Entry 1K8A (X-ray diffraction, 3.00 A resolution); this record covers chains A and D of the 30 polymer chains in the assembly.

# Chain A
Molecule: 23S RRNA
From: Haloarcula marismortui
Sequence (2922 nucleotides; numbered 2 to 2923; the number before each row is that of its first residue):
     2 UUGGCUACUAUGCCAGCUGGUGGAUUGCUCGGCUCAGGCGCUGAUGAAGG
    52 ACGUGCCAAGCUGCGAUAAGCCAUGGGGAGCCGCACGGAGGCGAAGAACC
   102 AUGGAUUUCCGAAUGAGAAUCUCUCUAACAAUUGCUUCGCGCAAUGAGGA
   152 ACCCCGAGAACUGAAACAUCUCAGUAUCGGGAGGAACAGAAAACGCAAUG
   202 UGAUGUCGUUAGUAACCGCGAGUGAACGCGAUACAGCCCAAACCGAAGCC
   252 CUCACGGGCAAUGUGGUGUCAGGGCUACCUCUCAUCAGCCGACCGUCUCG
   302 ACGAAGUCUCUUGGAACAGAGCGUGAUACAGGGUGACAACCCCGUACUCG
   352 AGACCAGUACGACGUGCGGUAGUGCCAGAGUAGCGGGGGUUGGAUAUCCC
   402 UCGCGAAUAACGCAGGCAUCGACUGCGAAGGCUAAACACAACCUGAGACC
   452 GAUAGUGAACAAGUAGUGUGAACGAACGCUGCAAAGUACCCUCAGAAGGG
   502 AGGCGAAAUAGAGCAUGAAAUCAGUUGGCGAUCGAGCGACAGGGCAUACA
   552 AGGUCCCUCGACGAAUGACCGACGCGCGAGCGUCCAGUAAGACUCACGGG
   602 AAGCCGAUGUUCUGUCGUACGUUUUGAAAAACGAGCCAGGGAGUGUGUCU
   652 GCAUGGCAAGUCUAACCGGAGUAUCCGGGGAGGCACAGGGAAACCGACAU
   702 GGCCGCAGGGCUUUGCCCGAGGGCCGCCGUCUUCAAGGGCGGGGAGCCAU
   752 GUGGACACGACCCGAAUCCGGACGAUCUACGCAUGGACAAGAUGAAGCGU
   802 GCCGAAAGGCACGUGGAAGUCUGUUAGAGUUGGUGUCCUACAAUACCCUC
   852 UCGUGAUCUAUGUGUAGGGGUGAAAGGCCCAUCGAGUCCGGCAACAGCUG
   902 GUUCCAAUCGAAACAUGUCGAAGCAUGACCUCCGCCGAGGUAGUCUGUGA
   952 GGUAGAGCGACCGAUUGGUGUGUCCGCCUCCGAGAGGAGUCGGCACACCU
  1002 GUCAAACUCCAAACUUACAGACGCCGUUUGACGCGGGGAUUCCGGUGCGC
  1052 GGGGUAAGCCUGUGUACCAGGAGGGGAACAACCCAGAGAUAGGUUAAGGU
  1102 CCCCAAGUGUGGAUUAAGUGUAAUCCUCUGAAGGUGGUCUCGAGCCCUAG
  1152 ACAGCCGGGAGGUGAGCUUAGAAGCAGCUACCCUCUAAGAAAAGCGUAAC
  1202 AGCUUACCGGCCGAGGUUUGAGGCGCCCAAAAUGAUCGGGACUCAAAUCC
  1252 ACCACCGAGACCUGUCCGUACCACUCAUACUGGUAAUCGAGUAGAUUGGC
  1302 GCUCUAAUUGGAUGGAAGUAGGGGUGAAAACUCCUAUGGACCGAUUAGUG
  1352 ACGAAAAUCCUGGCCAUAGUAGCAGCGAUAGUCGGGUGAGAACCCCGACG
  1402 GCCUAAUGGAUAAGGGUUCCUCAGCACUGCUGAUCAGCUGAGGGUUAGCC
  1452 GGUCCUAAGUCAUACCGCAACUCGACUAUGACGAAAUGGGAAACGGGUUA
  1502 AUAUUCCCGUGCCACUAUGCAGUGAAAGUUGACGCCCUGGGGUCGAUCAC
  1552 GCUGGGCAUUCGCCCAGUCGAACCGUCCAACUCCGUGGAAGCCGUAAUGG
  1602 CAGGAAGCGGACGAACGGCGGCAUAGGGAAACGUGAUUCAACCUGGGGCC
  1652 CAUGAAAAGACGAGCAUAGUGUCCGUACCGAGAACCGACACAGGUGUCCA
  1702 UGGCGGCGAAAGCCAAGGCCUGUCGGGAGCAACCAACGUUAGGGAAUUCG
  1752 GCAAGUUAGUCCCGUACCUUCGGAAGAAGGGAUGCCUGCUCCGGAACGGA
  1802 GCAGGUCGCAGUGACUCGGAAGCUCGGACUGUCUAGUAACAACAUAGGUG
  1852 ACCGCAAAUCCGCAAGGACUCGUACGGUCACUGAAUCCUGCCCAGUGCAG
  1902 GUAUCUGAACACCUCGUACAAGAGGACGAAGGACCUGUCAACGGCGGGGG
  1952 UAACUAUGACCCUCUUAAGGUAGCGUAGUACCUUGCCGCAUCAGUAGCGG
  2002 CUUGCAUGAAUGGAUUAACCAGAGCUUCACUGUCCCAACGUUGGGCCCGG
  2052 UGAACUGUACAUUCCAGUGCGGAGUCUGGAGACACCCAGGGGGAAGCGAA
  2102 GACCCUAUGGAGCUUUACUGCAGGCUGUCGCUGAGACGUGGUCGCCGAUG
  2152 UGCAGCAUAGGUAGGAGACACUACACAGGUACCCGCGCUAGCGGGCCACC
  2202 GAGUCAACAGUGAAAUACUACCCGUCGGUGACUGCGACUCUCACUCCGGG
  2252 AGGAGGACACCGAUAGCCGGGCAGUUUGACUGGGGCGGUACGCGCUCGAA
  2302 AAGAUAUCGAGCGCGCCCUAUGGCUAUCUCAGCCGGGACAGAGACCCGGC
  2352 GAAGAGUGCAAGAGCAAAAGAUAGCUUGACAGUGUUCUUCCCAACGAGGA
  2402 ACGCUGACGCGAAAGCGUGGUCUAGCGAACCAAUUAGCCUGCUUGAUGCG
  2452 GGCAAUUGAUGACAGAAAAGCUACCCUAGGGAUAACAGAGUCGUCACUCG
  2502 CAAGAGCACAUAUCGACCGAGUGGCUUGCUACCUCGAUGUCGGUUCCCUC
  2552 CAUCCUGCCCGUGCAGAAGCGGGCAAGGGUGAGGUUGUUCGCCUAUUAAA
  2602 GGAGGUCGUGAGCUGGGUUUAGACCGUCGUGAGACAGGUCGGCUGCUAUC
  2652 UACUGGGUGUGUAAUGGUGUCUGACAAGAACGACCGUAUAGUACGAGAGG
  2702 AACUACGGUUGGUGGCCACUGGUGUACCGGUUGUUCGAGAGAGCACGUGC
  2752 CGGGUAGCCACGCCACACGGGGUAAGAGCUGAACGCAUCUAAGCUCGAAA
  2802 CCCACUUGGAAAAGAGACACCGCCGAGGUCCCGCGUACAAGACGCGGUCG
  2852 AUAGACUCGGGGUGUGCGCGUCGAGGUAACGAGACGUUAAGCCCACGAGC
  2902 ACUAACAGACCAAAGCCAUCAU
Unresolved in the structure: 2-9, 126-127, 715, 971-998, 1560, 1952-1963, 2137-2236, 2339-2343, 2665-2666, 2915-2923
Sequence notes: conflict C560 (U3155 in 3377779)
Covalent attachments: carbomycin a (CAI) linked to A2103
Ion coordination: Mg2+ site 1 near G28 (its only coordinating residue here); Na+ site 1: C40, G41; Na+ site 2: G56, A59, G61; Na+ site 3: G66, U107, U108; Mg2+ site 2 near U115 (its only coordinating residue here); Na+ site 4: C141, G142; Na+ site 5 near U146 (its only coordinating residue here); Mg2+ site 3: C162, U2276; K+ site 1: C162, U163, U172; Mg2+ site 4: A165, A167, C168; Na+ site 6: A165, A166, A167; Mg2+ site 5: A166, G219; 57 more Na+ sites not listed; 98 more Mg2+ sites not listed; 1 more K+ sites not listed
Residues lining bound ligands: carbomycin a (CAI): G2099, A2100, G2102, A2486, C2487, A2538, G2540, U2541, C2644, G2646

# Chain D
Molecule: Ribosomal protein L3
From: Haloarcula marismortui
UniProt: P20279 (RL3_HALMA); aligned to UniProt positions 1-337 over residues 1-337 (the alignment contains insertions or deletions, so no single offset holds)
Chain sequence (337 residues; row label = number of the first residue in the row):
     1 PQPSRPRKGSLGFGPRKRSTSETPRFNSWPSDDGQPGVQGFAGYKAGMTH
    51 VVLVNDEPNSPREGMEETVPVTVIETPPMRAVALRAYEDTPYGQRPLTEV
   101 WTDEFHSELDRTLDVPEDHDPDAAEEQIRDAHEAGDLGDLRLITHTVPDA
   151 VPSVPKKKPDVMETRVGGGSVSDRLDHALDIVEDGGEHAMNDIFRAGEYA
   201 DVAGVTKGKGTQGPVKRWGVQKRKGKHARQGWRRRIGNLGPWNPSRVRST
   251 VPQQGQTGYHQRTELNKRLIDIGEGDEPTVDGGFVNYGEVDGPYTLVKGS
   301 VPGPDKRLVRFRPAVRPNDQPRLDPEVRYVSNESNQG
Sequence notes: conflict Arg310 (Phe311 in P20279)
Ion coordination: Na+: Arg229 (shared with G836(A), U837(A) of chain A); Mg2+ site 1: Gln230 (shared with G836(A), U2615(A) of chain A); Mg2+ site 2: Asn335 (shared with A2757(A) of chain A)

# Interface between chain A and chain D
Residue-residue contacts (342):
  G834(A) with Arg229(D), phosphate contact
  U835(A) with Lys226(D), phosphate contact; Arg229(D), salt bridge to the phosphate; Gln230(D), hydrogen bond to the phosphate
  G836(A) with Arg229(D), phosphate contact; Gln230(D), phosphate contact
  U837(A) with Gln230(D), phosphate contact
  U1234(A) with Pro244(D), base contact; Arg246(D), hydrogen bond to the base; Arg248(D), sugar contact
  A1732(A) with Thr211(D), hydrogen bond to the sugar; Gln212(D), sugar contact
  A1733(A) with Thr211(D), sugar contact; Gln212(D), sugar contact; Gly213(D), hydrogen bond to the phosphate; Gln254(D), sugar contact
  C1734(A) with Gly213(D), phosphate contact; Arg234(D), salt bridge to the phosphate; Arg235(D), hydrogen bond to the sugar
  C1735(A) with Gly231(D), sugar contact; Trp232(D), phosphate contact; Arg233(D), hydrogen bond to the phosphate; Arg234(D), hydrogen bond to the phosphate; Arg235(D), salt bridge to the phosphate
  A1736(A) with Gly231(D), phosphate contact; Arg233(D), salt bridge to the phosphate
  C1750(A) with Lys226(D), base contact
  G1751(A) with Lys226(D), hydrogen bond to the base
  C1753(A) with Lys226(D), sugar contact; Arg229(D), hydrogen bond to the base
  A1754(A) with Arg229(D), hydrogen bond to the sugar
  U2034(A) with Gly225(D), hydrogen bond to the phosphate
  C2035(A) with Lys224(D), phosphate contact; Gly225(D), hydrogen bond to the phosphate
  C2036(A) with Lys224(D), salt bridge to the phosphate
  C2037(A) with Lys224(D), hydrogen bond to the phosphate
  A2038(A) with Gln221(D), phosphate contact; Lys222(D), hydrogen bond to the phosphate; Lys224(D), salt bridge to the phosphate
  A2039(A) with Val215(D), phosphate contact; Lys222(D), phosphate contact; Arg234(D), salt bridge to the phosphate
  C2065(A) with Ser245(D), phosphate contact; Arg246(D), hydrogen bond to the phosphate
  C2066(A) with Pro244(D), phosphate contact; Arg246(D), salt bridge to the phosphate
  G2090(A) with Gln253(D), hydrogen bond to the base; Gln254(D), hydrogen bond to the sugar
  G2091(A) with Arg235(D), phosphate contact; Leu239(D), base contact; Gln253(D), hydrogen bond to the base
  G2092(A) with Trp232(D), hydrogen bond to the phosphate; Arg235(D), salt bridge to the phosphate; Leu239(D), phosphate contact
  G2093(A) with Asn238(D), phosphate contact; Leu239(D), hydrogen bond to the phosphate; Gly240(D), sugar contact; Pro241(D), hydrogen bond to the sugar; Trp242(D), hydrogen bond to the sugar; Pro244(D), sugar contact; Ser245(D), hydrogen bond to the base; Arg246(D), base contact; Val247(D), base contact
  G2094(A) with Trp242(D), sugar contact; Ser245(D), sugar contact
  A2096(A) with Trp242(D), sugar contact
  U2539(A) with Trp242(D), sugar contact
  G2544(A) with Pro1(D), phosphate contact; His227(D), base contact
  U2545(A) with Gln2(D), hydrogen bond to the phosphate
  U2546(A) with Gln2(D), hydrogen bond to the base; Gln221(D), sugar contact; Ile236(D), sugar contact; Gly237(D), hydrogen bond to the sugar; Asn238(D), base contact
  C2547(A) with Gln2(D), hydrogen bond to the base; Arg5(D), salt bridge to the phosphate; Lys8(D), phosphate contact; Val220(D), phosphate contact; Gln221(D), hydrogen bond to the phosphate; Ile236(D), sugar contact; Asn238(D), hydrogen bond to the base; Pro252(D), sugar contact
  C2548(A) with Arg5(D), salt bridge to the phosphate; Arg7(D), phosphate contact; Lys8(D), hydrogen bond to the phosphate; Pro241(D), base contact; Arg248(D), sugar contact; Thr250(D), hydrogen bond to the sugar; Val251(D), sugar contact; Pro252(D), sugar contact
  C2549(A) with Arg7(D), salt bridge to the phosphate; Leu11(D), phosphate contact; Arg248(D), hydrogen bond to the sugar; Thr250(D), sugar contact
  G2580(A) with Pro6(D), phosphate contact
  U2581(A) with Ser4(D), base contact; Arg5(D), phosphate contact; Pro6(D), phosphate contact
  G2582(A) with Pro3(D), phosphate contact; Ser4(D), hydrogen bond to the phosphate
  A2583(A) with Pro3(D), phosphate contact
  C2591(A) with Pro1(D), phosphate contact
  G2606(A) with Pro241(D), base contact; Asn243(D), hydrogen bond to the sugar
  U2607(A) with Trp242(D), stacking on the base; Asn243(D), hydrogen bond to the phosphate
  G2609(A) with Asn238(D), base contact; Gly240(D), base contact; Pro241(D), sugar contact; Trp242(D), hydrogen bond to the sugar
  U2610(A) with Asn238(D), base contact; Trp242(D), phosphate contact
  G2613(A) with Arg223(D), hydrogen bond to the sugar; Trp232(D), sugar contact; Gly237(D), base contact
  C2614(A) with Arg223(D), hydrogen bond to the sugar; His227(D), hydrogen bond to the sugar; Gln230(D), phosphate contact; Trp232(D), sugar contact
  U2615(A) with Lys226(D), phosphate contact; His227(D), hydrogen bond to the sugar; Gln230(D), phosphate contact
  G2616(A) with Lys226(D), salt bridge to the phosphate
  A2653(A) with Arg246(D), sugar contact; Val247(D), hydrogen bond to the sugar
  C2654(A) with Val247(D), sugar contact; Arg248(D), sugar contact; Ser249(D), phosphate contact; Gln253(D), hydrogen bond to the sugar
  U2655(A) with Arg217(D), hydrogen bond to the sugar; Ser249(D), phosphate contact; Gln253(D), hydrogen bond to the sugar; Gln254(D), hydrogen bond to the sugar
  G2656(A) with Pro15(D), phosphate contact; Arg16(D), hydrogen bond to the phosphate; Lys17(D), phosphate contact; Arg217(D), salt bridge to the phosphate; Gly255(D), sugar contact; Gln256(D), hydrogen bond to the sugar
  G2657(A) with Lys17(D), phosphate contact; Arg18(D), hydrogen bond to the phosphate; Gln256(D), sugar contact
  G2658(A) with Arg18(D), salt bridge to the phosphate
  G2668(A) with Asp114(D), hydrogen bond to the base
  U2669(A) with Thr112(D), hydrogen bond to the sugar; Leu113(D), sugar contact; Asp114(D), sugar contact
  G2670(A) with Arg85(D), base contact; Thr112(D), sugar contact; Leu113(D), sugar contact; Val161(D), sugar contact
  U2671(A) with Arg25(D), salt bridge to the phosphate; Arg85(D), hydrogen bond to the base; Ile143(D), sugar contact; Val161(D), phosphate contact; Met162(D), phosphate contact; Glu163(D), hydrogen bond to the sugar
  C2672(A) with Arg25(D), salt bridge to the phosphate; Arg85(D), sugar contact; Tyr87(D), hydrogen bond to the sugar; Pro96(D), sugar contact; Arg141(D), hydrogen bond to the phosphate; Met162(D), phosphate contact; Glu163(D), hydrogen bond to the phosphate
  U2673(A) with Tyr87(D), sugar contact; Gln94(D), hydrogen bond to the sugar; Arg141(D), salt bridge to the phosphate
  G2674(A) with Tyr92(D), sugar contact; Gly93(D), phosphate contact; Gln94(D), hydrogen bond to the phosphate
  A2678(A) with Leu11(D), hydrogen bond to the sugar; Gly12(D), base contact
  G2679(A) with Leu11(D), sugar contact; Gly12(D), sugar contact
  A2680(A) with Pro6(D), base contact
  A2681(A) with Ser10(D), hydrogen bond to the base
  C2682(A) with Arg316(D), salt bridge to the phosphate
  C2707(A) with Asn59(D), phosphate contact
  G2708(A) with Glu57(D), phosphate contact; Asn59(D), phosphate contact
  G2713(A) with Pro6(D), sugar contact
  U2714(A) with Arg7(D), phosphate contact; Lys8(D), phosphate contact; Gly9(D), hydrogen bond to the phosphate; Ser10(D), hydrogen bond to the phosphate; Phe13(D), sugar contact
  G2715(A) with Gly9(D), phosphate contact; Ser10(D), hydrogen bond to the phosphate; Phe13(D), sugar contact; Arg16(D), salt bridge to the phosphate; Arg262(D), hydrogen bond to the sugar; Glu264(D), hydrogen bond to the base
  G2716(A) with Thr206(D), sugar contact; Arg262(D), salt bridge to the phosphate; Glu264(D), sugar contact; Ser300(D), hydrogen bond to the base; Pro302(D), sugar contact
  C2717(A) with Lys45(D), hydrogen bond to the phosphate; Met48(D), sugar contact; Thr206(D), phosphate contact; Lys207(D), hydrogen bond to the phosphate; Ser300(D), sugar contact; Val301(D), sugar contact; Pro302(D), sugar contact; Gly303(D), hydrogen bond to the phosphate
  C2718(A) with Lys45(D), salt bridge to the phosphate; Met48(D), sugar contact; Lys207(D), salt bridge to the phosphate; Gly303(D), phosphate contact
  A2719(A) with Met48(D), sugar contact; Thr49(D), hydrogen bond to the sugar; His50(D), hydrogen bond to the sugar; Pro70(D), base contact; Asn335(D), sugar contact
  U2756(A) with Gln336(D), phosphate contact; Gly337(D), hydrogen bond to the phosphate
  A2757(A) with Val285(D), phosphate contact; Asn335(D), phosphate contact; Gln336(D), phosphate contact; Gly337(D), hydrogen bond to the phosphate
  G2758(A) with Val285(D), phosphate contact
  C2759(A) with Lys207(D), salt bridge to the phosphate
  C2760(A) with Lys209(D), salt bridge to the phosphate; Lys216(D), salt bridge to the phosphate
  C2764(A) with Pro70(D), sugar contact
  C2765(A) with Glu264(D), base contact; Lys267(D), hydrogen bond to the sugar; Lys298(D), sugar contact; Gly299(D), sugar contact; Ser300(D), hydrogen bond to the base
  A2766(A) with Leu265(D), hydrogen bond to the sugar; Asn266(D), sugar contact; Lys267(D), sugar contact; Lys298(D), salt bridge to the phosphate
  C2767(A) with Asn266(D), hydrogen bond to the phosphate; Arg316(D), hydrogen bond to the phosphate; Asn318(D), hydrogen bond to the phosphate
  A2768(A) with Arg316(D), hydrogen bond to the phosphate; Asn318(D), hydrogen bond to the phosphate
  C2806(A) with Ser28(D), hydrogen bond to the phosphate; Leu265(D), sugar contact; Arg316(D), sugar contact
  U2807(A) with Gly12(D), base contact; Phe13(D), sugar contact; Asn27(D), hydrogen bond to the phosphate; Ser28(D), hydrogen bond to the phosphate; Thr263(D), phosphate contact; Arg312(D), salt bridge to the phosphate
  U2808(A) with Gly12(D), sugar contact; Phe13(D), sugar contact; Gly14(D), hydrogen bond to the sugar; Asn27(D), hydrogen bond to the phosphate; Gln261(D), hydrogen bond to the phosphate; Arg262(D), phosphate contact; Thr263(D), hydrogen bond to the phosphate
  G2809(A) with Gly14(D), sugar contact; Pro15(D), sugar contact; Lys17(D), phosphate contact; Gln261(D), phosphate contact
  G2810(A) with Lys17(D), salt bridge to the phosphate; Thr20(D), hydrogen bond to the phosphate
  G2815(A) with Tyr92(D), hydrogen bond to the base
  G2817(A) with Arg95(D), hydrogen bond to the sugar
  A2818(A) with Arg95(D), sugar contact; Pro96(D), hydrogen bond to the sugar
  C2819(A) with Arg85(D), hydrogen bond to the base; Pro96(D), sugar contact; Leu97(D), phosphate contact; Thr98(D), sugar contact; Glu99(D), hydrogen bond to the sugar
  A2820(A) with Leu97(D), phosphate contact; Thr98(D), phosphate contact; Glu99(D), sugar contact; Trp101(D), hydrogen bond to the sugar; His119(D), phosphate contact
  C2821(A) with Asp114(D), hydrogen bond to the sugar; Val115(D), sugar contact; Pro116(D), sugar contact; Glu117(D), phosphate contact; Asp118(D), sugar contact; His119(D), salt bridge to the phosphate
  C2822(A) with Asp114(D), sugar contact; Val115(D), sugar contact; Glu117(D), hydrogen bond to the phosphate; Asp118(D), hydrogen bond to the phosphate
  G2823(A) with Glu117(D), phosphate contact
  A2827(A) with Asp114(D), phosphate contact
  G2828(A) with Asp114(D), phosphate contact
  U2837(A) with Glu22(D), base contact; Val154(D), base contact; Lys156(D), base contact; Pro304(D), phosphate contact; Asp305(D), sugar contact; Lys306(D), hydrogen bond to the base; Arg307(D), hydrogen bond to the base
  A2838(A) with Lys207(D), phosphate contact; Gly208(D), hydrogen bond to the phosphate; Tyr259(D), sugar contact; Arg307(D), salt bridge to the phosphate
  C2839(A) with Arg18(D), sugar contact; Gly208(D), phosphate contact; Lys209(D), hydrogen bond to the phosphate; Gly210(D), hydrogen bond to the phosphate; Gln256(D), hydrogen bond to the phosphate
  A2840(A) with Gly210(D), phosphate contact; Thr211(D), hydrogen bond to the phosphate
  G2842(A) with Arg18(D), hydrogen bond to the base
  A2843(A) with Arg18(D), hydrogen bond to the base
  C2844(A) with Tyr259(D), sugar contact
  C2846(A) with Pro155(D), sugar contact; Lys156(D), phosphate contact; Lys158(D), phosphate contact
  G2847(A) with Arg111(D), salt bridge to the phosphate; Pro155(D), sugar contact; Lys156(D), phosphate contact; Lys157(D), hydrogen bond to the phosphate; Lys158(D), hydrogen bond to the phosphate
  G2848(A) with Arg111(D), salt bridge to the phosphate; Lys157(D), salt bridge to the phosphate
  G2851(A) with Lys157(D), hydrogen bond to the phosphate
  A2852(A) with Lys157(D), salt bridge to the phosphate
  U2853(A) with Pro155(D), phosphate contact
  G2860(A) with Gly282(D), hydrogen bond to the base; Gln336(D), base contact
  G2861(A) with Asp281(D), hydrogen bond to the sugar; Gly282(D), sugar contact; Ser334(D), hydrogen bond to the sugar; Gln336(D), hydrogen bond to the base
  G2862(A) with Ser334(D), hydrogen bond to the phosphate; Gln336(D), sugar contact; Gly337(D), phosphate contact
  C2897(A) with Val285(D), sugar contact; Asn286(D), hydrogen bond to the sugar; Gln336(D), hydrogen bond to the base
  G2898(A) with Gly282(D), sugar contact; Phe284(D), sugar contact; Asn286(D), phosphate contact; Tyr287(D), sugar contact; Gly288(D), phosphate contact; Glu289(D), sugar contact
  A2899(A) with Glu289(D), sugar contact
Other interface residues (no listed pair), chain A (127 interface residues in all): C2040, A2089, A2095, U2590, G2712, C2720, G2845, G2863
Other interface residues (no listed pair), chain D (147 interface residues in all): Ser19, Thr257, His260, Gly283, Arg310, Val315, Glu333

# Overview
The interface between chain A and chain D involves 127 residues on one side and 147 on the other; the contacts
include 116 hydrogen bonds, 35 salt bridges and 1 aromatic stacking contact. Polar contacts include
U1234(A)-Arg246(D), G1751(A)-Lys226(D) and C1753(A)-Arg229(D).
Chain A is 23S RRNA and chain D is Ribosomal protein L3, both from Haloarcula marismortui; the structure,
Co-crystal structure of Carbomycin A bound to the 50S ribosomal subunit of Haloarcula marismortui, was
determined by X-ray diffraction, deposited together with 1K9M, 1KD1 and 1M1K.
